5HLP - chain A; structure by X-ray diffraction, 2.45 A resolution.

[Chain A]
Name: Glycogen synthase kinase-3 beta
Organism: Homo sapiens
Notes: EC 2.7.11.26, 2.7.11.1
Reference sequence: P49841 (GSK3B_HUMAN); numbering as in UniProt (aligned over 1-420)
Sequence (424 residues; each row starts with the number of its first residue; numbers below 1 keep their minus sign (Gly-3 is residue -3)):
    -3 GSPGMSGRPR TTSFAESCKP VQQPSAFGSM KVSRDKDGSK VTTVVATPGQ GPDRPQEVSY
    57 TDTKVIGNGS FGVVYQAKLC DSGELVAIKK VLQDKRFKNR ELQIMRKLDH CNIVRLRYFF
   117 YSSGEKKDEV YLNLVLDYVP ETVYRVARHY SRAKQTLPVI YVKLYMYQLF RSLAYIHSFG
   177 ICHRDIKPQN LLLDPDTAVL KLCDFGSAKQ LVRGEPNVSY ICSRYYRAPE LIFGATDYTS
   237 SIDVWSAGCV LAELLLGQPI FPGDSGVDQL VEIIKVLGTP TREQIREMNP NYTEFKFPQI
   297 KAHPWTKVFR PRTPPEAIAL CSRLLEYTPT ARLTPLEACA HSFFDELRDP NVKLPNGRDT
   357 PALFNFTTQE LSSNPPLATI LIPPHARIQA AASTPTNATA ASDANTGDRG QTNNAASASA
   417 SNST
Not modelled in the structure: -3 to 35, 120-124, 288-290, 383-420
Modified residues: Tyr216 (O-phosphotyrosine; PTR); Thr277 (phosphothreonine; TPO)
Construct notes: expression tag (-3 to 0)
Ligand contacts: brd3937 (65A; 4-(2-methoxyphenyl)-3,7,7-trimethyl-1,6,7,8-tetrahydro-5H-pyrazolo[3,4-b]quinolin-5-one): Ile62, Val70, Ala83, Lys85, Leu132, Asp133, Tyr134, Val135, Pro136, Thr138, Arg141, Gln185, Asn186, Leu188, Cys199, Asp200
Swiss-Prot annotation at these positions:
  - active site: Asp181 (Proton acceptor)
  - binding site (ATP): Ile62 to Val70, Lys85
  - modified residue: Ser9 (Phosphoserine), Tyr216 (Phosphotyrosine), Ser389 (Phosphoserine), Thr390 (Phosphothreonine), Thr402 (Phosphothreonine)
  - lipidation: Cys14 (S-palmitoyl cysteine)
  - mutagenesis: Ser9 (S9A: Loss of phosphorylation; abolished inhibition of activity, leading to constitutively active), Cys14 (C14A: Significantly reduced palmitoylation), Lys85 to Lys86 (Abolished serine/threonine-protein kinase activity), Arg96 (R96A: Prevents the phosphorylation of phosphate-primed glycogen synthase), Leu128 (L128A: Abolishes activity toward AXIN1)

[Overview]
Bound to chain A: brd3937. Curated annotation (UniProt) lists active-site residue Asp181, 10 ATP-binding
residues and 6 mutagenesis sites.
Chain A is Glycogen synthase kinase-3 beta (Homo sapiens); the structure, X-ray crystal structure of GSK3B in
complex with BRD3937, was determined by X-ray diffraction together with 5HLN from the same study.
